Entry 8FCU (electron microscopy, 3.19 A resolution); this record covers chains A and M of the 17 polymer chains in the assembly.

== Chain A ==
Molecule: Type I-B CRISPR-associated protein Cas5
Source organism: Nostoc sp. 'Peltigera membranacea cyanobiont' 210A
Reference sequence: A0A235IG00 (A0A235IG00_9NOSO); numbering as in UniProt (aligned over 1-212)
Amino-acid sequence (212 residues; numbered 1 to 212; the number before each row is that of its first residue):
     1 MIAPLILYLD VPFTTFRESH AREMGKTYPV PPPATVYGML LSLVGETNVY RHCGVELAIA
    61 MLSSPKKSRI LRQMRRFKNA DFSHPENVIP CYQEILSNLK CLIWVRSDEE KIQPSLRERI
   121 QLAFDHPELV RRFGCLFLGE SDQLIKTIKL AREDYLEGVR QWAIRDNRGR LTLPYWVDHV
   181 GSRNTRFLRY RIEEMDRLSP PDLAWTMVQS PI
Reported in the primary citation:
  - binding site for Target DNA strand: Arg76, Lys78
  - mutagenesis - R76A, K78A: decreased catalytic activity
  - mutagenesis - R76A, K78A: decreased binding to Target DNA strand

== Chain M ==
Molecule: 71-nt RNA strand
Sequence (71 nucleotides; each row starts with the number of its first residue):
     1 UUGCUCAAGA GAAGUCAUUU AAUAAGGCCA CUGUUAAACG UAGGUGAGUC GUGGCUUUAU
    61 GCCGUUAGGC G
Not modelled in the structure: 64-71

== How chain A and chain M interact ==
Contacting residue pairs (47):
  Arg17(A) - G3(M)  hydrogen bond to the sugar
  Ser19(A) - G3(M)  base contact
  Ala34(A) - G3(M)  phosphate contact
  Thr35(A) - U2(M)  base contact
  Thr35(A) - G3(M)  hydrogen bond to the phosphate
  Gly38(A) - U1(M)  sugar contact
  Gly38(A) - U2(M)  sugar contact
  Met39(A) - U2(M)  base contact
  Leu41(A) - U1(M)  base contact
  Ser42(A) - U1(M)  hydrogen bond to the base
  Ser42(A) - U2(M)  hydrogen bond to the base
  Gly45(A) - U1(M)  base contact
  Glu46(A) - U1(M)  base contact
  Leu71(A) - G9(M)  phosphate contact
  Arg72(A) - A7(M)  hydrogen bond to the base
  Arg72(A) - G9(M)  phosphate contact
  Gln73(A) - A7(M)  hydrogen bond to the sugar
  Gln73(A) - A8(M)  base contact
  Gln73(A) - G9(M)  hydrogen bond to the phosphate
  Met74(A) - A7(M)  base contact
  Arg75(A) - C6(M)  base contact
  Arg75(A) - A7(M)  hydrogen bond to the base
  Arg75(A) - A8(M)  salt bridge to the phosphate
  Pro90(A) - G9(M)  base contact
  Arg132(A) - U1(M)  base contact
  Phe133(A) - U1(M)  stacking on the base
  Gly134(A) - U1(M)  base contact
  Phe137(A) - U2(M)  stacking on the base
  Phe137(A) - C4(M)  sugar contact
  Leu138(A) - U2(M)  base contact
  Gly139(A) - U2(M)  hydrogen bond to the sugar
  Gly139(A) - C4(M)  sugar contact
  Glu140(A) - U5(M)  phosphate contact
  Glu140(A) - A7(M)  base contact
  Ser141(A) - C4(M)  phosphate contact
  Ser141(A) - U5(M)  hydrogen bond to the phosphate
  Ser141(A) - C6(M)  hydrogen bond to the phosphate
  Asp142(A) - A7(M)  phosphate contact
  Val177(A) - G3(M)  phosphate contact
  Asp178(A) - G3(M)  hydrogen bond to the base
  His179(A) - U2(M)  sugar contact
  His179(A) - G3(M)  salt bridge to the phosphate
  His179(A) - C4(M)  base contact
  Val180(A) - G3(M)  base contact
  Gly181(A) - G3(M)  hydrogen bond to the base
  Ser182(A) - G3(M)  base contact
  Thr185(A) - G3(M)  hydrogen bond to the base
Interface residues without a listed pair, chain A (38 interface residues in all): Glu18, Arg22, Thr47, Phe77, Cys135, Leu136
Interface residues without a listed pair, chain M (10 interface residues in all): A10

== In short ==
The interface between chain A and chain M involves 38 residues on one side and 10 on the other, with 14
hydrogen bonds, 2 salt bridges and 2 aromatic stacking contacts. Polar pairs include Ser42(A)-U1(M),
Ser42(A)-U2(M) and Arg72(A)-A7(M). The paper reports a binding site for Target DNA strand at Arg76(A) and
Lys78(A); R76A and K78A of chain A reduce catalytic activity.
Here chain A is Type I-B CRISPR-associated protein Cas5 (Nostoc sp. 'Peltigera membranacea cyanobiont' 210A)
and chain M is a 71-nt RNA strand. Entry 8FCU (Cryo-EM structure of Cascade-DNA-TniQ-TnsC complex in type I-B
CAST system) was determined by electron microscopy (same publication as 8FCJ, 8FCV, 8FCW, 8FD2, 8FD3, 8FF4 and
8FF5).
